6LFM - chains A and S of the 7 polymer chains in the assembly; structure by electron microscopy, 3.50 A resolution.

# Chain A
Molecule: Guanine nucleotide-binding protein G(i) subunit alpha-1
Organism: Homo sapiens
UniProt: P63096 (GNAI1_HUMAN); numbering as in UniProt (aligned over 2-354)
Chain sequence (353 residues; row label = number of the first residue in the row):
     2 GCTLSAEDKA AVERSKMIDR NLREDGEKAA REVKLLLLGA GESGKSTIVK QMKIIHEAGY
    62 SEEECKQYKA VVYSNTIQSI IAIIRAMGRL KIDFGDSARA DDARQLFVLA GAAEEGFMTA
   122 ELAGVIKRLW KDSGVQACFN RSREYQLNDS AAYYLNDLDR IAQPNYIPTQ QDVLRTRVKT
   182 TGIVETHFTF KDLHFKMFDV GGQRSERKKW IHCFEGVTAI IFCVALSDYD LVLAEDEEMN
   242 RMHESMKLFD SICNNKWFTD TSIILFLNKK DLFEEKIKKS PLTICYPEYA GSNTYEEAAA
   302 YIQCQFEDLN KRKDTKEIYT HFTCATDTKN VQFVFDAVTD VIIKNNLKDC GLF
Not modelled in the structure: 2, 57-178
UniProt features mapped onto this chain:
  - region: Lys35 to Thr48 (G1 motif), Asp173 to Thr181 (G2 motif), Phe196 to Arg205 (G3 motif), Ile265 to Asp272 (G4 motif), Thr324 to Thr329 (G5 motif)
  - binding site (GTP): Glu43 to Thr48, Ser151, Leu175 to Thr181, Asp200 to Gln204, Asn269 to Asp272, Ala326
  - binding site (Mg(2+)): Ser47, Thr181
  - modified residue: Arg178 (ADP-ribosylarginine), Gln204 (Deamidated glutamine), Cys351 (ADP-ribosylcysteine)
  - lipidation: Gly2 (N-myristoyl glycine), Cys3 (S-palmitoyl cysteine)
  - natural variant: Gly40 (G40C: In NEDHISB; G40R: In NEDHISB), Gly45 (G45D: In NEDHISB), Thr48 (T48I: In NEDHISB; T48K: In NEDHISB), Gln52 (Q52P: In NEDHISB), Ser75 (deletion: In NEDHISB; uncertain significance), Gln172 (deletion: In NEDHISB), Asp173 (D173V: In NEDHISB), Glu186 to Phe189 (deletion: In NEDHISB; uncertain significance), Cys224 (C224Y: In NEDHISB), Lys270 (K270N: In NEDHISB; K270R: In NEDHISB), Asp272 (D272G: In NEDHISB), Ala326 (A326P: In NEDHISB), 1 further natural variant entry in UniProt
  - mutagenesis: Gly42 (G42R: Abolishes switch to an activated conformation and dissociation from beta and gamma subunits upon GTP binding. Abolishes interaction with RGS family members), Glu116 (E116L: Enhances interaction (inactive GDP-bound) with RGS14), Gln147 (Q147L: Enhances interaction (inactive GDP-bound) with RGS14), Glu245 (E245L: Enhances interaction (inactive GDP-bound) with RGS14)

# Chain S
Molecule: scFv16
Organism: Homo sapiens
Notes: antibody fragment or engineered binder
Chain sequence (259 residues; numbered 1 to 247 plus 14 insertion-coded residues; 2 numbers in that range are skipped by the numbering (no residue carries them; nothing is unmodelled there); the number before each row is that of its first residue; a row labelled like 121A-121N holds insertion residues (121A, then the next letters in order)):
     1 DVQLVESGGG LVQPGGSRKL SCSASGFAFS SFGMHWVRQA PEKGLEWVAY ISSGSGTIYY
    61 ADTVKGRFTI SRDDPKNTLF LQMTSLRSED TAMYYCVRSI YYYGSSPFDF WGQGTTLTVS
   121 S
121A-121N GGGGSGGGGSGGGG
   124 SDIVMTQATS SVPVTPGESV SISCRSSKSL LHSNGNTYLY WFLQRPGQSP QLLIYRMSNL
   184 ASGVPDRFSG SGSGTAFTLT ISRLEAEDVG VYYCMQHLEY PLTFGAGTKL ELKAAAHHHH
   244 HHHH
Not modelled in the structure: 1, 121A-121N, 236-247
Disulfide bonds: Cys22-Cys96, Cys147-Cys217

# Chain A / chain S interface
Contacting residue pairs - 21 pairs, chain A then chain S:
  Leu5(A) - His155(S)
  Ser6(A) - His155(S)
  Ser6(A) - Tyr161(S)  hydrogen bond
  Ala7(A) - His220(S)
  Ala7(A) - Leu221(S)  hydrogen bond (backbone-backbone)
  Ala7(A) - Glu222(S)
  Ala7(A) - Tyr223(S)  hydrophobic
  Glu8(A) - Tyr101(S)
  Glu8(A) - Tyr102(S)
  Glu8(A) - Tyr161(S)
  Glu8(A) - Tyr163(S)  hydrogen bond
  Glu8(A) - Arg179(S)  salt bridge
  Lys10(A) - Glu222(S)  salt bridge
  Ala11(A) - Tyr101(S)
  Ala12(A) - Tyr101(S)
  Glu14(A) - Thr57(S)
  Arg15(A) - Ile100(S)
  Arg15(A) - Tyr101(S)
  Arg15(A) - Tyr102(S)
  Met18(A) - Ser30(S)
  Met18(A) - Ser53(S)  hydrogen bond
Interface residues without a listed pair, chain A (12 interface residues in all): Thr4, Asp9
Interface residues without a listed pair, chain S (21 interface residues in all): Ser31, Tyr50, Ser52, Gly54, Tyr59, Pro107, Asn157

# In short
Chain A and chain S form an interface of 12 and 21 residues respectively, with 4 hydrogen bonds and 2 salt
bridges. Polar pairs include Glu8(A)-Arg179(S), Lys10(A)-Glu222(S) and Ser6(A)-Tyr161(S).
Chain A is Guanine nucleotide-binding protein G(i) subunit alpha-1 and chain S is scFv16, both from Homo
sapiens; the structure, Cryo-EM structure of a class A GPCR, was determined by electron microscopy, deposited
together with 6LFL and 6LFO.
